7DFH - chains A and T of the 6 polymer chains in the assembly; structure by electron microscopy, 2.97 A resolution.

# Chain A
Molecule: RNA-directed RNA polymeras
Source organism: Severe acute respiratory syndrome coronavirus 2
Notes: EC 2.7.7.48
UniProt: P0DTD1 (R1AB_SARS2); residues 1-932 here correspond to UniProt positions 4393-5324 (UniProt number = residue number + 4392)
Amino-acid sequence (943 residues; numbered 0 to 942; the number before each row is that of its first residue; numbering starts at 0):
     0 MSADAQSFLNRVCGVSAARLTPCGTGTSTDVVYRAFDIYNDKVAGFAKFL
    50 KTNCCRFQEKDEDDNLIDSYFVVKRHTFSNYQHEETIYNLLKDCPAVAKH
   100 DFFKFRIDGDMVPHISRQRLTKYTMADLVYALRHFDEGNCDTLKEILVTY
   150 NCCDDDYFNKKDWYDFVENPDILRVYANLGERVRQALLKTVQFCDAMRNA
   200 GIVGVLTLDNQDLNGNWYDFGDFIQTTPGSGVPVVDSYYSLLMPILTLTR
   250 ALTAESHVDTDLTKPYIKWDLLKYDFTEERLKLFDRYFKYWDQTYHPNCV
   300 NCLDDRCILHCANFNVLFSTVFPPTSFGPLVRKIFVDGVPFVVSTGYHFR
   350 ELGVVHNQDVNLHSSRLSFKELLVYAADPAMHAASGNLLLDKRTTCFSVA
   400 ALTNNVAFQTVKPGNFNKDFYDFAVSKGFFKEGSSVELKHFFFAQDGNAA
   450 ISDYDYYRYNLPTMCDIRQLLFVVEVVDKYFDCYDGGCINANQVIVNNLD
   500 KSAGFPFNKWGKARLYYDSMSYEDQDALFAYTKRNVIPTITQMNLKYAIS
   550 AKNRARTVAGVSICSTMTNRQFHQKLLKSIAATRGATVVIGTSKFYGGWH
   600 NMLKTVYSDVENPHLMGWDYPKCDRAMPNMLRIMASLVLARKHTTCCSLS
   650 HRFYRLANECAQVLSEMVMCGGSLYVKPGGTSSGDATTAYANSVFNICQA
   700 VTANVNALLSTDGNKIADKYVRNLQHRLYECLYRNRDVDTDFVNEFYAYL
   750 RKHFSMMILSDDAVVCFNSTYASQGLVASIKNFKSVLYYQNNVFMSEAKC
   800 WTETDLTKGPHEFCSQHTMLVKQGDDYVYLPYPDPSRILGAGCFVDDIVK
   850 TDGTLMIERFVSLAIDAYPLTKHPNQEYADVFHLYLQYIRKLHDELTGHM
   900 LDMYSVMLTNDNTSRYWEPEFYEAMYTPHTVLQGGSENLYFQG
Not modelled in the structure: 0-4, 108-109, 896-910, 930-942
Construct notes: initiating methionine (0); expression tag (933-942)
UniProt features mapped onto this chain:
  - region: Lys545 to Arg555 (Interaction with RMP Remdesivir), Thr582 to Pro620 (RdRp Palm N-ter)
  - active site: Ser759, Asp760, Asp761
  - binding site (Mn(2+)): Asn209, Asp218
  - binding site (Zn(2+)): His295, Cys301, Cys306, Cys310, Cys487, His642, Cys645, Cys646
  - site: Gln932 (Cleavage)
Metal / ion sites: Mg2+ site 1: Asn209 (together with pyrophosphate); Zn2+ site 1: His295, Cys301, Cys306, Cys310; Zn2+ site 2: Cys487, Cys645, Cys646; Mg2+ site 2: Asp760 (together with ribavirin monophosphate)
Residues lining bound ligands:
  - pyrophosphate (POP), molecule 1: Lys50, Asn52, Lys73, Arg116, Asn209, Tyr217, Asp218
  - pyrophosphate (POP), molecule 2: Arg555, Tyr619, Pro620, Lys621, Cys622
  - ribavirin monophosphate (RVP): Lys545, Arg555, Val557, Cys622, Asp623, Thr680, Ser682, Thr687, Asn691, Asp760

# Chain T
Molecule: 12-nt RNA strand
Sequence (12 nucleotides; numbered 7 to 18; the number before each row is that of its first residue):
     7 CCCCCACAUAGC

# How chain A and chain T interact
Pairs across the interface - 36 pairs, chain A then chain T:
  Asn496(A) - C13(T)  hydrogen bond to the phosphate
  Lys500(A) - C10(T)  phosphate contact
  Lys500(A) - C11(T)  phosphate contact
  Ser501(A) - C9(T)  hydrogen bond to the phosphate
  Ser501(A) - C10(T)  sugar contact
  Asn507(A) - C8(T)  phosphate contact
  Asn507(A) - C9(T)  hydrogen bond to the phosphate
  Gln541(A) - C8(T)  phosphate contact
  Gln541(A) - C9(T)  phosphate contact
  Asn543(A) - C8(T)  hydrogen bond to the sugar
  Asn543(A) - C9(T)  sugar contact
  Val557(A) - C10(T)  base contact
  Gly559(A) - C10(T)  sugar contact
  Arg569(A) - C11(T)  salt bridge to the phosphate
  Arg569(A) - A12(T)  salt bridge to the phosphate
  Lys577(A) - A12(T)  phosphate contact
  Lys577(A) - C13(T)  salt bridge to the phosphate
  Ala580(A) - C13(T)  sugar contact
  Gly590(A) - C13(T)  hydrogen bond to the sugar
  Gly590(A) - A14(T)  sugar contact
  Ser592(A) - A14(T)  hydrogen bond to the phosphate
  Ser592(A) - U15(T)  hydrogen bond to the phosphate
  Phe594(A) - A14(T)  sugar contact
  Phe594(A) - U15(T)  sugar contact
  Tyr595(A) - A16(T)  hydrogen bond to the phosphate
  Ser682(A) - C10(T)  base contact
  Ser682(A) - C11(T)  base contact
  Gly683(A) - C10(T)  hydrogen bond to the sugar
  Gly683(A) - C11(T)  sugar contact
  Asp684(A) - C11(T)  hydrogen bond to the sugar
  Ala685(A) - C11(T)  hydrogen bond to the sugar
  Thr687(A) - C11(T)  base contact
  Tyr689(A) - A12(T)  hydrogen bond to the sugar
  Glu857(A) - G17(T)  base contact
  Ile864(A) - A16(T)  sugar contact
  Met924(A) - U15(T)  phosphate contact
Also at the interface, not in a pair above, chain A (37 interface residues in all): Gln408, Lys511, Lys545, Val560, Thr565, Ile589, Thr591, Lys593, Thr686, Val860, Ser861, Ser913, Phe920

# Summary
The interface between chain A and chain T involves 37 residues on one side and 10 on the other, with 12
hydrogen bonds and 3 salt bridges. Polar pairs include Asn543(A)-C8(T), Gly590(A)-C13(T) and Gly683(A)-C10(T).
Chain A binds pyrophosphate and ribavirin monophosphate.
Here chain A is RNA-directed RNA polymeras (Severe acute respiratory syndrome coronavirus 2) and chain T is a
12-nt RNA strand. Entry 7DFH (Structure of COVID-19 RNA-dependent RNA polymerase bound to ribavirin) was
determined by electron microscopy.
